PDB entry 8DTP | electron microscopy, 2.70 A resolution | chains M and B of the 7 polymer chains in the assembly

[Chain M]
Molecule: 18-nt DNA strand
Sequence (18 nucleotides; numbered 6 to 23; the number before each row is that of its first residue):
     6 TTTTTTTTTT TTTTTTTT
Disordered / not traced: 18-23

[Chain B]
Name: DnaB-like replicative helicase
Source organism: Escherichia phage T4
Notes: EC 3.6.4.-
UniProt: P04530 (HELIC_BPT4); residues 1-475 here = UniProt positions 1-475
Amino-acid sequence (475 residues; row label = number of the first residue in the row):
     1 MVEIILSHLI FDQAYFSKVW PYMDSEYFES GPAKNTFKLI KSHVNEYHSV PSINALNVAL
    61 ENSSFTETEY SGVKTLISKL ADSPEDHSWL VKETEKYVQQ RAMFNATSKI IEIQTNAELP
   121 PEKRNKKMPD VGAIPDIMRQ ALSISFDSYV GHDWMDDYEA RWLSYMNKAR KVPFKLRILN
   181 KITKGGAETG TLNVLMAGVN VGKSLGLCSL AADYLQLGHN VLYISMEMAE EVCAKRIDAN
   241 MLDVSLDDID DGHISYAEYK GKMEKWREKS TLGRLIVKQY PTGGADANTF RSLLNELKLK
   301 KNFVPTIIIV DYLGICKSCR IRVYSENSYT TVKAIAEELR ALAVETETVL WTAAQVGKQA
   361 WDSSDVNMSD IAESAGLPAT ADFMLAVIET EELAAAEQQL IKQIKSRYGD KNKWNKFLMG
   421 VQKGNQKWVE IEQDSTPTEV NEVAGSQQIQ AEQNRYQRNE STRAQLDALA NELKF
Disordered / not traced: 433-475
Ion coordination: Mg2+: Ser-204, Glu-227 (together with ATP-gamma-S)
Residues lining bound ligands:
  - ATP-gamma-S (AGS; phosphothiophosphoric acid-adenylate ester), molecule 1: Gly-198, Val-199, Asn-200, Val-201, Gly-202, Lys-203, Ser-204, Leu-205, Glu-227, Arg-236, Leu-246, Asp-247, Tyr-312, Gln-355, Lys-423, Gln-426
  - ATP-gamma-S (AGS), molecule 2: Ala-379, Lys-405, Ser-406, Arg-407, Tyr-408, Gly-409, Asp-410
Curated features (UniProtKB/Swiss-Prot):
  - region: Tyr-456 to Phe-475 (Interaction with the helicase assembly factor)
  - binding site (ATP): Ala-197 to Ser-204
  - mutagenesis: Leu-192 (L192Q: Partially suppresses phage growth inhibition by extra copies of bacterial AbpA-AbpB), Asp-213 (D213Y: Partially suppresses phage growth inhibition by extra copies of bacterial AbpA-AbpB)
What the authors report for this chain:
  - binding site for the 18-nt DNA strand (chain M): Asn-327 to Tyr-329, Lys-358, Ala-372 to Ala-375

[Chain M / chain B interface]
Residue-residue contacts (7; chain M residue first):
  DT14(M) / Tyr-329(B)  phosphate contact
  DT15(M) / Tyr-329(B)  phosphate contact
  DT15(M) / Ala-372(B)  phosphate contact
  DT15(M) / Ser-374(B)  phosphate contact
  DT15(M) / Ala-375(B)  hydrogen bond to the phosphate
  DT16(M) / Ala-372(B)  phosphate contact
  DT17(M) / Lys-358(B)  salt bridge to the phosphate
Other interface residues (no listed pair), chain B (7 interface residues in all): Ile-371, Glu-373

[Overview]
The interface between chain M and chain B involves 4 residues on one side and 7 on the other; the contacts
include 1 hydrogen bond and 1 salt bridge. Polar pairs include DT15(M)/Ala-375(B) and DT17(M)/Lys-358(B).
Chain B binds ATP-gamma-S. From the paper: a binding site for the 18-nt DNA strand (chain M) at Asn-327(B),
Lys-358(B) and Ala-372(B).
Chain M is an 18-nt DNA strand and chain B is DnaB-like replicative helicase (Escherichia phage T4); the
structure, Close state of T4 bacteriophage gp41 hexamer bound with single strand DNA, was determined by
electron microscopy (same publication as 8DUE, 8DVF, 8DVI, 8DW6, 8DWJ, 8G0Z and 8GAO).
